3RSZ - chains D and F of the 6 polymer chains in the assembly; structure by X-ray diffraction, 3.01 A resolution.

[Chain D]
Name: Glycogen [starch] synthase isoform 2
Organism: Saccharomyces cerevisiae
Notes: EC 2.4.1.11
UniProtKB: P27472 (GYS2_YEAST); residues 1-705 here = UniProt positions 1-705
Sequence (725 residues; each row starts with the number of its first residue; numbers below 1 keep their minus sign (Met-19 is residue -19)):
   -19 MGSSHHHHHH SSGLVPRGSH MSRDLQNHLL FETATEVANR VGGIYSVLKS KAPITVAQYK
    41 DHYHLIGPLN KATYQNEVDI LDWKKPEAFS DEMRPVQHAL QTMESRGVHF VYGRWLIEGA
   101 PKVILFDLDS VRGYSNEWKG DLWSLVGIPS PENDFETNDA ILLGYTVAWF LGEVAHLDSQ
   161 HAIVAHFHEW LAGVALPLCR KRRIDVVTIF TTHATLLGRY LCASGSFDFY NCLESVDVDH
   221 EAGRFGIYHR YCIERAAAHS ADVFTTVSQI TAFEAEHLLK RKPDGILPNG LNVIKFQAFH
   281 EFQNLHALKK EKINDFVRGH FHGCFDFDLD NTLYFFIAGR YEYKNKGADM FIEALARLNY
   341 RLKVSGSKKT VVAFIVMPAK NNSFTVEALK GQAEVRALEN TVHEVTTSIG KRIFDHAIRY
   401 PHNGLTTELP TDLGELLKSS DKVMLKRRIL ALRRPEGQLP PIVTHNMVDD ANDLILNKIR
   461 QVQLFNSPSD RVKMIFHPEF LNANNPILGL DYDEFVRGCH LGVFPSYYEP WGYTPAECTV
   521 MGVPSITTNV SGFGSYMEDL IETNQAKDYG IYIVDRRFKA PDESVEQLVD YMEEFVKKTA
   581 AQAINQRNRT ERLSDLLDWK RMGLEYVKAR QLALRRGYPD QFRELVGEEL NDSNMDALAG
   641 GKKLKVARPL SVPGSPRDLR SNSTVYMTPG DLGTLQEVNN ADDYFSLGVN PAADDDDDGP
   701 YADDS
Unresolved in the structure: -19 to 1, 206-207, 278-283, 402-413, 541-545, 640-705
Differences from the reference sequence: expression tag (-19 to 0); engineered mutation Ala580 (Arg in P27472), Ala581 (Arg in P27472), Ala583 (Arg in P27472)
Swiss-Prot annotation at these positions:
  - binding site (UDP): Arg20, Arg320, Thr514
  - binding site (UDP-alpha-D-glucose): His193, Arg199, Arg320, Glu509, Trp511, Gly512
  - binding site (alpha-D-glucose 6-phosphate): His280, Glu281, Gln283, His286, Lys290, His500, Arg587
  - modified residue: Ser159 (Phosphoserine), Ser363 (Phosphoserine), Ser467 (Phosphoserine), Ser651 (Phosphoserine), Ser655 (Phosphoserine), Ser661 (Phosphoserine), Ser663 (Phosphoserine), Thr668 (Phosphothreonine)
What the authors report for this chain:
  - binding site for alpha-D-glucopyranose: Arg86, Glu117, Trp118, Asp121, Tyr145, Trp149, Glu153, His156, Arg182, Ile184, Thr365, Glu367, Leu439 to Val443, Asn446, Asp450, Arg460, Phe465
  - mutagenesis - W118A/W149A/H156A, D208A/N211A: decreased catalytic activity
  - catalytic residues: Glu509 (citing earlier work)
  - mutagenesis - D208A/N211A/R556A, E333A/Y340A/Q461A: decreased stability

[Chain F]
Name: Glycogen [starch] synthase isoform 2
Organism: Saccharomyces cerevisiae
Sequence (5 residues; each row starts with the number of its first residue; X marks 5 residues of unknown identity (built as UNK)):
     1 XXXXX

[Chain D / chain F interface]
Interface residues of chain D (facing chain F), 6 residues: Gly319, Arg320, Pro358, Phe480, Tyr492, Glu517

[Overview]
Chain D and chain F make no direct contact in this assembly. UniProt lists 3 UDP-binding residues, 6
UDP-alpha-D-glucose-binding residues and 7 alpha-D-glucose 6-phosphate-binding residues on chain D. From the
paper: the catalytic residue Glu509(D); W118A/W149A/H156A and D208A/N211A of chain D reduce catalytic
activity; 4 substitutions were tested in all.
Here chain D is Glycogen [starch] synthase isoform 2 and chain F is Glycogen [starch] synthase isoform 2, both
from Saccharomyces cerevisiae. Entry 3RSZ (Maltodextran bound basal state conformation of yeast glycogen
synthase isoform 2) was determined by X-ray diffraction, deposited together with 3RT1.
